PDB entry 7XYG | electron microscopy, 4.20 A resolution (low resolution: residue-level contacts below are approximate; hydrogen-bond / salt-bridge calls are withheld) | chains G and J of the 11 polymer chains in the assembly

# Chain G
Name: Histone H2A
From: Drosophila melanogaster
UniProtKB: P84051 (H2A_DROME); residue numbers follow UniProt; this construct covers 2-124
Sequence (123 residues; row label = number of the first residue in the row):
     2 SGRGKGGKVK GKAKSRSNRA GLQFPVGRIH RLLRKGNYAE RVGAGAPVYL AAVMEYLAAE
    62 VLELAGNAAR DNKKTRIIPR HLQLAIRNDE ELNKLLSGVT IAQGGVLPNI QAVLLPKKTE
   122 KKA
Not modelled in the structure: 2-13, 119-124
UniProt features mapped onto this chain:
  - modified residue: Ser2 (N-acetylserine), Lys36 (N6-succinyllysine), Gln104 (N5-methylglutamine), Thr120 (Phosphothreonine)
  - cross-link: Lys119 (Glycyl lysine isopeptide (Lys-Gly) (interchain with G-Cter in ubiquitin))

# Chain J
Molecule: 167-nt DNA strand
Sequence (167 nucleotides; numbered -9 to 157; the number before each row is that of its first residue; numbers below 1 keep their minus sign (DA-9 is residue -9)):
    -9 ATCTACATGC ACAGGATGTA TATATCTGAC ACGTGCCTGG AGACTAGGGA GTAATCCCCT
    51 TGGCGGTTAA AACGCGGGGG ACAGCGCGTA CGTGCGTTTA AGCGGTGCTA GAGCTGTCTA
   111 CGACCAATTG AGCGGCCTCG GCACCGGGAT TCTCCAGGGC GGCCGAT
Not modelled in the structure: -9 to 0, 147-157

# Interface between chain G and chain J
Pairs across the interface (12; chain G residue first):
  Ala14(G) - DG30(J)
  Ala14(G) - DA31(J)
  Lys15(G) - DG30(J)
  Lys15(G) - DA31(J)
  Ser16(G) - DG30(J)
  Arg17(G) - DG30(J)
  Arg20(G) - DA31(J)
  Gly28(G) - DG29(J)
  Arg29(G) - DG29(J)
  Arg32(G) - DT28(J)
  Arg32(G) - DG29(J)
  Arg77(G) - DA19(J)
Also at the interface, not in a pair above, chain G (10 interface residues in all): Ser18

# In short
Chain G and chain J form an interface of 10 and 5 residues respectively.
Chain G is Histone H2A (Drosophila melanogaster) and chain J is a 167-nt DNA strand; the structure, Cryo-EM
structure of Fft3-nucleosome complex with Fft3 bound to SHL+3 position of the nucleosome, was determined by
electron microscopy.
